PDB entry 2WDB | X-ray diffraction, 2.03 A resolution | chain A

# Chain A
Protein: Hyaluronoglucosaminidase
From: Clostridium perfringens
Notes: EC 3.2.1.35
Reference sequence: P26831 (NAGH_CLOPE); numbering as in UniProt (aligned over 807-975)
Amino-acid sequence (192 residues; numbered 784 to 975; the number before each row is that of its first residue):
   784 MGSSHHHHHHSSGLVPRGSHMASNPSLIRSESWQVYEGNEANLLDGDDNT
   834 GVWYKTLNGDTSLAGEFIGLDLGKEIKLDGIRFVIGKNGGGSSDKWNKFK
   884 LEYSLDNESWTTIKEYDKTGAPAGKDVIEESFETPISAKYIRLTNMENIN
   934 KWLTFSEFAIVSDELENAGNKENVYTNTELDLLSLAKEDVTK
Disordered / not traced: 784-806, 946-975
Sequence notes: conflict Val-944 (Ile in P26831)
Metal / ion sites: Ca2+: Asn-825, Asp-828, Asp-830, Thr-833, Ser-939, Glu-940
Reported in the primary citation:
  - binding site for N-acetylglucosamine: Tyr-819, Trp-836, Gly-874, Asp-877, Trp-935
  - binding site for alpha-D-mannopyranose: Tyr-819, Asp-843, Trp-935

# Overview
Asn-825, Asp-828, Asp-830, Thr-833, Ser-939 and Glu-940 form the Ca2+ site. The paper reports a binding site
for N-acetylglucosamine at Tyr-819, Trp-836 and Gly-874 among others; a binding site for alpha-D-mannopyranose
at Tyr-819, Asp-843 and Trp-935.
Chain A is Hyaluronoglucosaminidase (Clostridium perfringens); the structure, A family 32 carbohydrate-binding
module, from the Mu toxin produced by Clostridium perfringens, in complex with ..., was determined by X-ray
diffraction, deposited together with 2W1Q, 2W1S and 2W1U.
